Entry 7XV8 (X-ray diffraction, 3.20 A resolution); this record covers chains A and D of the 4 polymer chains in the assembly.

Chain A:
Name: Nuclear receptor subfamily 2 group C member 2
Organism: Homo sapiens
UniProt: P49116 (NR2C2_HUMAN); residues 113-189 here = UniProt positions 113-189
Chain sequence (77 residues; row label = number of the first residue in the row):
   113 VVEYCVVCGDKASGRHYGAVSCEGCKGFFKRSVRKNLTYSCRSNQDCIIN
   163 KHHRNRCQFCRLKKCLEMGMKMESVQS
Curated features (UniProtKB/Swiss-Prot):
  - DNA-binding region: Val-114 to Ser-189 (Nuclear receptor)
  - zinc finger (NR C4-type): Cys-117 to Cys-137, Cys-153 to Cys-177
Bound ions: Zn2+ site 1: Cys-117, Cys-120, Cys-134, Cys-137; Zn2+ site 2: Cys-153, Cys-159, Cys-169, Cys-172

Chain D:
Molecule: 18-nt DNA strand
Sequence (18 nucleotides; row label = number of the first residue in the row):
  4001 CTGACCTTTGACCTCTGC

Chain A / chain D interface:
Residue-residue contacts - 11 pairs, chain A then chain D:
  Glu-135(A) with DA4011(D), base contact; DC4012(D), hydrogen bond to the base
  Gly-136(A) with DG4010(D), phosphate contact
  Phe-140(A) with DT4009(D), phosphate contact
  Arg-143(A) with DT4009(D), salt bridge to the phosphate; DG4010(D), hydrogen bond to the base
  Arg-166(A) with DG4010(D), salt bridge to the phosphate
  Asn-167(A) with DT4009(D), sugar contact; DG4010(D), hydrogen bond to the phosphate
  Gln-170(A) with DT4008(D), phosphate contact; DT4009(D), hydrogen bond to the phosphate
Also at the interface, not in a pair above, chain A (8 interface residues in all): Asp-122
Also at the interface, not in a pair above, chain D (6 interface residues in all): DC4013

Summary:
Chain A and chain D form an interface of 8 and 6 residues respectively, with 4 hydrogen bonds and 2 salt
bridges. Polar pairs include Glu-135(A)/DC4012(D), Arg-143(A)/DG4010(D) and Asn-167(A)/DG4010(D). Curated
annotation (UniProt) lists a DNA-binding region on chain A.
Chain A is Nuclear receptor subfamily 2 group C member 2 (Homo sapiens) and chain D is an 18-nt DNA strand;
the structure, Crystal structure of the Human TR4 DNA-Binding Domain Homodimer Bound to DR1 Response Element,
was determined by X-ray diffraction together with 7XV6, 7XV9 and 7XVA from the same study.
